Entry 6QCX (X-ray diffraction, 3.08 A resolution); this record covers chains C and R of the 6 polymer chains in the assembly.

[Chain C]
Molecule: Polymerase basic protein 2
From: Influenza B virus
UniProtKB: Q5V8X3 (Q5V8X3_9INFB); residues 1-770 here = UniProt positions 1-770
Amino-acid sequence (798 residues; numbered -8 to 789; the number before each row is that of its first residue; numbers below 1 keep their minus sign (Gly-8 is residue -8)):
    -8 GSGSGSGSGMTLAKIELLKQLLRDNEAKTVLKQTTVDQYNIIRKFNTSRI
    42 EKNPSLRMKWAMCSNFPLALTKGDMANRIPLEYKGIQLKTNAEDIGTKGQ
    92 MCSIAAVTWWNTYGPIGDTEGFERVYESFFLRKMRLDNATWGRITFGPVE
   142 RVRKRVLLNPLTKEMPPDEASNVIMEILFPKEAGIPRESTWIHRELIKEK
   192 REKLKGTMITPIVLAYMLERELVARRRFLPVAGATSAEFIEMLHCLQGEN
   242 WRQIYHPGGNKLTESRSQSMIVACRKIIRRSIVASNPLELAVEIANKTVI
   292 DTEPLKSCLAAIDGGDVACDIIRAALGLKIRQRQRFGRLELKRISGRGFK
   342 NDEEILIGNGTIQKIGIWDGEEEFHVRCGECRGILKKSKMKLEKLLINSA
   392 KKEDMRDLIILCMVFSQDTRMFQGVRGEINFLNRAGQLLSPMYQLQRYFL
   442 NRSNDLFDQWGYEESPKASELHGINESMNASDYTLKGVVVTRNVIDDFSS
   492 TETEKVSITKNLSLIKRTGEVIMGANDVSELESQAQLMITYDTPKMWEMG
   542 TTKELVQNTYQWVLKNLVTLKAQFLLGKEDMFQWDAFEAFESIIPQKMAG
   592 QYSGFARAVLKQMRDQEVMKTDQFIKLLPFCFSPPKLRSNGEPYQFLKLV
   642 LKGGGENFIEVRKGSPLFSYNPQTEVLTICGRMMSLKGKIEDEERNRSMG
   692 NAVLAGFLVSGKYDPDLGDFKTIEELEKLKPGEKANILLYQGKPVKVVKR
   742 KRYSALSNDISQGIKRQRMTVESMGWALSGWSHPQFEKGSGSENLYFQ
Disordered / not traced: -8 to -1, 486-493, 741-789
Construct notes: expression tag (-8 to 0, 771-789)
What the authors report for this chain:
  - binding site for the 16-nt RNA strand: Arg146, Arg217, Arg425, Tyr434
  - contacts within the chain: Glu155-Arg217 (salt bridge)

[Chain R]
Molecule: 21-nt RNA strand
Sequence (21 nucleotides; row label = number of the first residue in the row):
     1 UAUACCUCUGCUUCUGCUAUU

[Interface between chain C and chain R]
Contacting residue pairs (12):
  Thr38(C) with U12(R), base contact
  Ser39(C) with U12(R), base contact
  Arg40(C) with C11(R), hydrogen bond to the base; U12(R), hydrogen bond to the sugar; U15(R), salt bridge to the phosphate
  Glu42(C) with C11(R), base contact
  Lys43(C) with U15(R), hydrogen bond to the base
  Arg48(C) with C11(R), hydrogen bond to the sugar
  Trp51(C) with G10(R), hydrogen bond to the sugar; C11(R), hydrogen bond to the phosphate
  Arg218(C) with U21(R), phosphate contact
  Arg425(C) with U20(R), salt bridge to the phosphate
Other interface residues (no listed pair), chain R (8 interface residues in all): G16, A19

[Overview]
9 residues of chain C face 8 of chain R across their interface; the contacts include 6 hydrogen bonds and 2
salt bridges. Polar pairs include Arg40(C)-C11(R), Lys43(C)-U15(R) and Arg40(C)-U12(R). From the paper: a
binding site for the 16-nt RNA strand at Arg146(C), Arg217(C) and Arg425(C) among others; contacts within the
chain involving Glu155(C) and Arg217(C).
Chain C is Polymerase basic protein 2 (Influenza B virus) and chain R is a 21-nt RNA strand; the structure,
Crystal structure of influenza B polymerase initiation state with capped 15-mer RNA primer, was determined by
X-ray diffraction (same publication as 6QCS, 6QCT, 6QCV and 6QCW).
